Entry 7BGB (electron microscopy, 3.40 A resolution); this record covers chains F and E of the 10 polymer chains in the assembly.

[Chain F]
Name: H/ACA ribonucleoprotein complex subunit 3
Organism: Homo sapiens
Reference sequence: Q9NPE3 (NOP10_HUMAN); residue numbers follow UniProt; this construct covers 1-64
Sequence (64 residues; numbered 1 to 64; the number before each row is that of its first residue):
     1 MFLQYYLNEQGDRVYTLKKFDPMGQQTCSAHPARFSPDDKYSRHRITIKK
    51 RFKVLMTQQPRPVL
Not modelled in the structure: 63-64

[Chain E]
Name: H/ACA ribonucleoprotein complex subunit 2
Organism: Homo sapiens
Reference sequence: Q9NX24 (NHP2_HUMAN); residue numbers follow UniProt; this construct covers 1-153
Sequence (153 residues; each row starts with the number of its first residue):
     1 MTKIKADPDGPEAQAEACSGERTYQELLVNQNPIAQPLASRRLTRKLYKC
    51 IKKAVKQKQIRRGVKEVQKFVNKGEKGIMVLAGDTLPIEVYCHLPVMCED
   101 RNLPYVYIPSKTDLGAAAGSKRPTCVIMVKPHEEYQEAYDECLEEVQSLP
   151 LPL
Not modelled in the structure: 1-24, 153
UniProt features mapped onto this chain:
  - modified residue: Ser19 (Phosphoserine)
  - cross-link (Glycyl lysine isopeptide (Lys-Gly)): Lys3 (interchain with G-Cter in SUMO2), Lys5 (interchain with G-Cter in SUMO)
Reported in the primary citation:
  - binding site for the 451-nt RNA strand: Leu86, Lys111

[Chain F / chain E interface]
Residue-residue contacts (13; chain F residue first):
  Gln25(F) with Asn30(E)
  Gln26(F) with Asn30(E), hydrogen bond (backbone-side chain); Asp84(E)
  Cys28(F) with Leu86(E), hydrophobic
  Tyr41(F) with Gln68(E); His93(E)
  Arg43(F) with Val96(E); Asp100(E), salt bridge
  His44(F) with His93(E); Val96(E)
  Ile48(F) with Val96(E), hydrophobic
  Lys49(F) with Glu89(E), salt bridge
  Phe52(F) with Pro33(E)
Interface residues without a listed pair, chain F (13 interface residues in all): Gly24, Ala33, Arg45, Val54
Interface residues without a listed pair, chain E (17 interface residues in all): Ile34, Gln36, Pro87, Ile88, Val90, Cys92, Pro95, Met97

[Overview]
Chain F and chain E form an interface of 13 and 17 residues respectively, with 1 hydrogen bond and 2 salt
bridges. Among the polar pairs are Arg43(F)-Asp100(E), Lys49(F)-Glu89(E) and Gln26(F)-Asn30(E). The paper
reports a binding site for the 451-nt RNA strand at Leu86(E) and Lys111(E).
Chain F is H/ACA ribonucleoprotein complex subunit 3 and chain E is H/ACA ribonucleoprotein complex subunit 2,
both from Homo sapiens; the structure, The H/ACA RNP lobe of human telomerase, was determined by electron
microscopy, deposited together with 7BG9.
